PDB entry 3HQG | X-ray diffraction, 2.60 A resolution | chains A and C of the 3 polymer chains in the assembly

== Chain A ==
Name: Type-2 restriction enzyme EcoRII
Source organism: Escherichia coli
Notes: EC 3.1.21.4; fragment: C-terminal catalytic domain
UniProt: P14633 (T2E2_ECOLX); residues 183-404 here = UniProt positions 183-404
Sequence (222 residues; numbered 183 to 404; the number before each row is that of its first residue):
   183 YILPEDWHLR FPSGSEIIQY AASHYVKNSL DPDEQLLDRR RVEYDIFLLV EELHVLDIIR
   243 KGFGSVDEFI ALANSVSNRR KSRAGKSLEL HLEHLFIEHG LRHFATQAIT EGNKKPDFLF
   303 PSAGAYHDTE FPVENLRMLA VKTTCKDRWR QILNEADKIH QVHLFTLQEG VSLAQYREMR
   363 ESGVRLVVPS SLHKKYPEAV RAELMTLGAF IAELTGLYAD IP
Swiss-Prot annotation at these positions:
  - active site: Tyr308
Reported in the primary citation:
  - binding site for the 12-nt DNA strand: Arg222, Glu225, Tyr226, Asn260, Arg265, Ala266, Lys328, Asp329, Arg330
  - binding site for the 12-nt DNA strand (chain C): Arg222, Glu225, Tyr226, Phe229, Arg265, Ala266, Asp329
  - specificity-determining residues: Lys328, Asp329, Arg330
  - catalytic residues: Glu271, Asp299, Lys324, Glu337
  - binding site for the 12-nt DNA strand: Arg262 (proposed by the authors, not directly observed)
  - conformationally variable residues (helix shift): Gly267

== Chain C ==
Molecule: 12-nt DNA strand
Sequence (12 nucleotides; numbered -5 to 6; the number before each row is that of its first residue; numbers below 1 keep their minus sign (DT-5 is residue -5)):
    -5 TAGCCTGGTC GA

== Chain A / chain C interface ==
Pairs across the interface - 28 pairs, chain A then chain C:
  Arg222(A) with DT0(C), hydrogen bond to the base
  Glu225(A) with DT0(C), base contact
  Tyr226(A) with DT0(C), base contact
  Phe229(A) with DT0(C), base contact
  Arg262(A) with DT0(C), base contact; DG1(C), salt bridge to the phosphate
  Lys263(A) with DC-2(C), sugar contact; DC-1(C), phosphate contact; DT0(C), sugar contact; DG1(C), hydrogen bond to the sugar
  Ser264(A) with DG-3(C), hydrogen bond to the base; DC-2(C), base contact
  Arg265(A) with DT0(C), base contact
  Ala266(A) with DT0(C), sugar contact
  Gly267(A) with DC-2(C), phosphate contact; DC-1(C), sugar contact
  Glu271(A) with DC-2(C), sugar contact
  Lys296(A) with DG-3(C), phosphate contact
  Asp299(A) with DC-2(C), phosphate contact
  Lys324(A) with DC-2(C), salt bridge to the phosphate; DC-1(C), salt bridge to the phosphate
  Thr325(A) with DC-1(C), hydrogen bond to the phosphate; DT0(C), hydrogen bond to the phosphate
  Thr326(A) with DT0(C), hydrogen bond to the phosphate
  Lys328(A) with DG1(C), base contact; DG2(C), hydrogen bond to the base
  Arg330(A) with DC-1(C), salt bridge to the phosphate; DG1(C), hydrogen bond to the base
Interface residues without a listed pair, chain A (22 interface residues in all): Ser269, Val323, Asp329, Gln333

== Summary ==
22 residues of chain A and 6 residues of chain C are in contact; the contacts include 8 hydrogen bonds and 4
salt bridges. Polar contacts include Arg222(A)-DT0(C), Ser264(A)-DG-3(C) and Lys328(A)-DG2(C). The paper
reports catalytic residues Glu271(A), Asp299(A) and Lys324(A) among others; a binding site for the 12-nt DNA
strand at Arg222(A), Glu225(A) and Tyr226(A) among others.
Chain A is Type-2 restriction enzyme EcoRII (Escherichia coli) and chain C is a 12-nt DNA strand; the
structure, Crystal structure of restriction endonuclease EcoRII catalytic C-terminal domain in complex with
cognate DNA, was determined by X-ray diffraction together with 3HQF from the same study.
